PDB entry 6NIJ | electron microscopy, 5.70 A resolution (low resolution: residue-level contacts below are approximate; hydrogen-bond / salt-bridge calls are withheld) | chains H and L of the 8 polymer chains in the assembly

Chain H:
Protein: PGT145 Fab heavy chain
Source organism: Homo sapiens
Notes: antibody fragment or engineered binder
Amino-acid sequence (140 residues; row label = number of the first residue in the row; note: 2 numbers in that range are skipped by the numbering (no residue carries them; nothing is unmodelled there); a row labelled like 52A-52C holds insertion residues (52A, then the next letters in order)):
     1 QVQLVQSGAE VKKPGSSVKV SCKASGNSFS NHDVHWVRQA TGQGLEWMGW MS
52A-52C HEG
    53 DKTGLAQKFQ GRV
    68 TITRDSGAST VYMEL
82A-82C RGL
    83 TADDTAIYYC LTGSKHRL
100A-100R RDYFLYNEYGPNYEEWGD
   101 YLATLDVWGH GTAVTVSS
Disulfide bonds: Cys-22/Cys-92

Chain L:
Protein: PGT145 Fab light chain
Source organism: Homo sapiens
Notes: antibody fragment or engineered binder
Amino-acid sequence (113 residues; numbered 1 to 113; the number before each row is that of its first residue):
     1 EVVITQSPLF LPVTPGEAAS LSCKCSHSLQ HSTGANYLAW YLQRPGQTPR LLIHLATHRA
    61 SGVPDRFSGS GSGTDFTLKI SRVESDDVGT YYCMQGLHSP WTFGQGTKVE IKR
Disordered / not traced: 1
Disulfide bonds: Cys-23/Cys-93

Chain H / chain L interface:
Pairs across the interface (31):
  His-35(H) / Trp-101(L)
  Val-37(H) / Phe-103(L)
  Gln-39(H) / Gln-43(L)
  Gln-39(H) / Tyr-92(L)
  Gln-43(H) / Tyr-92(L)
  Gly-44(H) / Tyr-92(L)
  Leu-45(H) / Phe-103(L)
  Glu-46(H) / Phe-103(L)
  Trp-47(H) / Trp-101(L)
  Trp-47(H) / Thr-102(L)
  Trp-47(H) / Phe-103(L)
  Leu-57(H) / Trp-101(L)
  Leu-57(H) / Thr-102(L)
  Leu-100(H) / His-98(L)
  Asp-100B(H) / Ser-32(L)
  Asp-100B(H) / Thr-33(L)
  Asp-100R(H) / Leu-97(L)
  Asp-100R(H) / His-98(L)
  Tyr-101(H) / His-31(L)
  Tyr-101(H) / Leu-97(L)
  Tyr-101(H) / Trp-101(L)
  Leu-102(H) / Leu-97(L)
  Leu-102(H) / Trp-101(L)
  Leu-105(H) / Tyr-37(L)
  Leu-105(H) / Ala-39(L)
  Leu-105(H) / Leu-51(L)
  Leu-105(H) / Ile-53(L)
  Val-107(H) / Pro-49(L)
  Val-107(H) / Leu-51(L)
  Trp-108(H) / Thr-48(L)
  Gly-109(H) / Thr-48(L)
Interface residues without a listed pair, chain H (22 interface residues in all): Tyr-91, Lys-97, Arg-100A, His-110
Interface residues without a listed pair, chain L (19 interface residues in all): Arg-50, Met-94, Pro-100

In short:
The interface between chain H and chain L involves 22 residues on one side and 19 on the other.
Here chain H is PGT145 Fab heavy chain and chain L is PGT145 Fab light chain, both from Homo sapiens. Entry
6NIJ (PGT145 Fab in complex with full length AMC011 HIV-1 Env) was determined by electron microscopy (same
publication as 6OLP).
